Entry 1LM7 (X-ray diffraction, 3.00 A resolution); this record covers chains A and B.

[Chain A (and B)]
Molecule: subdomain of Desmoplakin Carboxy-Terminal domain (DPCT)
Source organism: Homo sapiens
Notes: chain B of this document is another copy of the same molecule, construct and numbering; everything in this record applies to it too
UniProt: P15924 (DESP_HUMAN); residue numbers follow UniProt; this construct covers 2209-2456
Chain sequence (248 residues; numbered 2209 to 2456; the number before each row is that of its first residue):
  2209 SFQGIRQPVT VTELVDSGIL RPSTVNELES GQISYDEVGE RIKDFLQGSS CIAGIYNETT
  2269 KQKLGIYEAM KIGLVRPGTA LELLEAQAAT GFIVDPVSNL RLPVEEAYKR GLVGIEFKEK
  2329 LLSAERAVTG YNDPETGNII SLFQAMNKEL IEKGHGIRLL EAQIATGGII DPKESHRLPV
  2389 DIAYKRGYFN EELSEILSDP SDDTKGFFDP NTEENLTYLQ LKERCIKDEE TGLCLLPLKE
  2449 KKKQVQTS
Disordered / not traced: 2240-2241, 2449-2456
UniProt features mapped onto this chain:
  - modified residue (Phosphoserine): Ser2209, Ser2225
  - natural variant: Arg2366 (R2366C: In DCWHK), Gly2375 (G2375R: In DCWHK)

[Interface between chain A and chain B]
Residue-residue contacts (36):
  Gly2226(A) - Glu2403(B)
  Ile2227(A) - Ser2406(B)  hydrogen bond (backbone-side chain)
  Ile2227(A) - Asp2407(B)
  Leu2228(A) - Glu2403(B)
  Leu2228(A) - Asp2407(B)
  Arg2229(A) - Glu2403(B)
  Arg2229(A) - Asp2407(B)  salt bridge
  Arg2229(A) - Ser2409(B)  hydrogen bond
  Pro2230(A) - Glu2403(B)
  Thr2232(A) - Asp2407(B)  hydrogen bond
  Arg2249(A) - Ser2406(B)
  Arg2249(A) - Asp2407(B)  salt bridge
  Arg2249(A) - Pro2408(B)  hydrogen bond (side chain-backbone)
  Ile2250(A) - Ser2406(B)
  Ile2250(A) - Asp2407(B)
  Phe2253(A) - Ser2406(B)
  Val2388(A) - Val2388(B)  hydrophobic
  Asp2389(A) - Tyr2392(B)
  Asp2389(A) - Glu2399(B)
  Tyr2392(A) - Asp2389(B)
  Glu2399(A) - Asp2389(B)
  Glu2403(A) - Gly2226(B)
  Glu2403(A) - Leu2228(B)
  Glu2403(A) - Arg2229(B)
  Glu2403(A) - Pro2230(B)
  Ser2406(A) - Ile2227(B)  hydrogen bond (side chain-backbone)
  Ser2406(A) - Arg2249(B)
  Ser2406(A) - Ile2250(B)
  Asp2407(A) - Ile2227(B)
  Asp2407(A) - Leu2228(B)
  Asp2407(A) - Arg2229(B)  salt bridge
  Asp2407(A) - Thr2232(B)  hydrogen bond
  Asp2407(A) - Arg2249(B)  salt bridge
  Pro2408(A) - Arg2249(B)  hydrogen bond (backbone-side chain)
  Ser2409(A) - Arg2229(B)  hydrogen bond
  Lys2435(A) - Glu2431(B)
Other interface residues (no listed pair), chain A (22 interface residues in all): Val2223, Ile2404, Glu2431
Other interface residues (no listed pair), chain B (22 interface residues in all): Val2223, Phe2253, Ile2404, Lys2435

[Summary]
Chain A and chain B each contribute 22 residues to their interface; the contacts include 8 hydrogen bonds and
4 salt bridges. Among the polar pairs are Arg2229(A)-Asp2407(B), Arg2249(A)-Asp2407(B) and
Ile2227(A)-Ser2406(B).
Both chains are subdomain of Desmoplakin Carboxy-Terminal domain (DPCT) (Homo sapiens). Entry 1LM7 (Structures
of two intermediate filament-binding fragments of desmoplakin reveal a unique repeat motif structure) was
determined by X-ray diffraction together with 1LM5 from the same study.
